8ZI2 - chains e and g of the 8 polymer chains in the assembly; structure by electron microscopy, 2.99 A resolution.

[Chain e]
Name: ATP synthase epsilon chain
Organism: Acinetobacter baumannii AB5075
Notes: engineered mutation(s): deletion 134-139
Reference sequence: V5VHG0 (V5VHG0_ACIBA); residue numbers follow UniProt; this construct covers 1-133
Amino-acid sequence (133 residues; numbered 1 to 133; the number before each row is that of its first residue):
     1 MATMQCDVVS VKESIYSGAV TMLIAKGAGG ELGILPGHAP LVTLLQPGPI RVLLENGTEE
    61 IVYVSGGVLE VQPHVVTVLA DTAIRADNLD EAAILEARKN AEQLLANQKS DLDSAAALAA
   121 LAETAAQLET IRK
Not modelled in the structure: 1

[Chain g]
Name: ATP synthase gamma chain
Organism: Acinetobacter baumannii AB5075
Reference sequence: A3M143 (ATPG_ACIBT); numbering as in UniProt (aligned over 1-289)
Amino-acid sequence (289 residues; row label = number of the first residue in the row):
     1 MANLKEIRAK VASIKSTQKI TRAMQMVAAS KMRRAQERMA QGRPYADNMR RVIAHLVQAN
    61 PEYKHRYMVD RPVKRVGYII VSSDRGLAGG LNINLFKKVV QHVKAQQEQS IEVQFALIGQ
   121 KAVSFFKNYG GKVLGATTQI GDAPSLEQLT GSVQVMLDAF DKGELDRIYL VSNGFVNAMT
   181 QKPKVEQLVP LAPAEEGDDL NRTYGWDYIY EPEAEELLNG LLVRYIESMV YQGVIENVAC
   241 EQSARMVAMK AATDNAGQLI KDLQLIYNKL RQAAITQEIS EIVGGAAAV
Not modelled in the structure: 1

[Chain e / chain g interface]
Contacting residue pairs - 56 pairs, chain e then chain g:
  V9(e) - Y45(g)
  V9(e) - N48(g)
  V9(e) - M49(g)  hydrophobic
  S10(e) - Y45(g)
  V11(e) - Y45(g)
  K12(e) - R38(g)
  K12(e) - Q41(g)
  K12(e) - Y231(g)  hydrogen bond
  K12(e) - I235(g)
  H38(e) - W206(g)
  A39(e) - Y208(g)  hydrophobic
  P40(e) - Y208(g)
  P40(e) - I209(g)  hydrogen bond (backbone-backbone)
  L41(e) - Y208(g)  hydrophobic
  L41(e) - Y210(g)
  L41(e) - E211(g)
  L41(e) - P212(g)
  V42(e) - P212(g)
  V42(e) - L217(g)  hydrophobic
  T43(e) - P212(g)
  V68(e) - R224(g)
  Q72(e) - Y204(g)  hydrogen bond
  Q72(e) - Y208(g)  hydrogen bond
  L79(e) - V52(g)  hydrophobic
  D81(e) - R224(g)  salt bridge
  R85(e) - R224(g)
  N88(e) - Q154(g)
  L89(e) - Q154(g)
  D90(e) - Q154(g)
  D90(e) - D158(g)
  A93(e) - G151(g)
  A93(e) - Q154(g)
  I94(e) - V155(g)  hydrophobic
  N100(e) - A136(g)  hydrogen bond (side chain-backbone)
  N100(e) - T137(g)
  A101(e) - A136(g)
  L104(e) - T138(g)
  L105(e) - K127(g)
  L105(e) - V133(g)  hydrophobic
  Q108(e) - V123(g)
  Q108(e) - K127(g)
  L112(e) - G131(g)
  D113(e) - G131(g)  hydrogen bond (backbone-backbone)
  D113(e) - K132(g)
  A116(e) - Q107(g)
  A116(e) - V113(g)  hydrophobic
  A117(e) - K104(g)
  A117(e) - Q107(g)
  L118(e) - Y129(g)
  A120(e) - K104(g)
  A122(e) - Y129(g)  hydrophobic
  E123(e) - V100(g)
  E123(e) - Y129(g)
  A126(e) - F125(g)  hydrophobic
  Q127(e) - K97(g)
  T130(e) - I93(g)
Also at the interface, not in a pair above, chain e (45 interface residues in all): E13, G37, E70, V71, E96, A97, D111, S114, A115
Also at the interface, not in a pair above, chain g (47 interface residues in all): G42, P44, H55, G130, G135, A143, Q148, T150, D207, E213

[In short]
45 residues of chain e face 47 of chain g across their interface, with 6 hydrogen bonds and 1 salt bridge.
Polar pairs include D81(e)-R224(g), K12(e)-Y231(g) and Q72(e)-Y204(g).
Chain e is ATP synthase epsilon chain and chain g is ATP synthase gamma chain, both from Acinetobacter
baumannii AB5075; the structure, Cryo-EM reveals transition states of the Acinetobacter baumannii F1-ATPase
rotary subunits gamma and epsilon and novel ..., was determined by electron microscopy together with 8ZI0,
8ZI1 and 8ZI3 from the same study.
